PDB entry 8YVZ | electron microscopy, 3.45 A resolution | chains G and I of the 20 polymer chains in the assembly

== Chain G ==
Name: Spike glycoprotein E1
From: Semliki Forest virus 4
Reference sequence: A0A0E3T652 (A0A0E3T652_SFV); residues 1-438 here correspond to UniProt positions 816-1253 (UniProt number = residue number + 815)
Sequence (438 residues; numbered 1 to 438; the number before each row is that of its first residue):
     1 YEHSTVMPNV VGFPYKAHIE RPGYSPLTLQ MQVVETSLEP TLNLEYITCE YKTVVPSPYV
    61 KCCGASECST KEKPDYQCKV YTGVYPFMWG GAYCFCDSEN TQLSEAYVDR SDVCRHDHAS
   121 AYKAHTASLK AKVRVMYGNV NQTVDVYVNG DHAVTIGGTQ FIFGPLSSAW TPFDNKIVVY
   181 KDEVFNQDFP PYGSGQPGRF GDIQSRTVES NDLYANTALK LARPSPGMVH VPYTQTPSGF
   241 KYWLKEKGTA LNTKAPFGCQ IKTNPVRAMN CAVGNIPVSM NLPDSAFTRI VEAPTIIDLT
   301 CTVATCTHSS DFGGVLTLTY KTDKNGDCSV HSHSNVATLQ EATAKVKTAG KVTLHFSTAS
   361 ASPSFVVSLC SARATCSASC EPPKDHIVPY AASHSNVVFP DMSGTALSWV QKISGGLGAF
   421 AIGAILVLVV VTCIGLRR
Disulfides: Cys-49/Cys-114, Cys-62/Cys-94, Cys-63/Cys-96, Cys-259/Cys-271, Cys-301/Cys-376, Cys-306/Cys-380, Cys-328/Cys-370
Covalent attachments: N-acetylglucosamine (NAG) linked to Asn-141

== Chain I ==
Name: Spike glycoprotein E2
From: Semliki Forest virus 4
Reference sequence: A0A0E3T652 (A0A0E3T652_SFV); residues 5-422 here correspond to UniProt positions 338-755 (UniProt number = residue number + 333)
Sequence (418 residues; numbered 5 to 422; the number before each row is that of its first residue):
     5 HFNVYKATRP YIAYCADCGA GHSCHSPVAI EAVRSEATDG MLKIQFSAQI GIDKSDNHDY
    65 TKIRYADGHA IENAVRSSLK VATSGDCFVH GTMGHFILAK CPPGEFLQVS IQDTRNAVRA
   125 CRIQYHHDPQ PVGREKFTIR PHYGKEIPCT TYQQTTAKTV EEIDMHMPPD TPDRTLLSQQ
   185 SGNVKITVGG KKVKYNCTCG TGNVGTTNSD MTINTCLIEQ CHVSVTDHKK WQFNSPFVPR
   245 ADEPARKGKV HIPFPLDNIT CRVPMAREPT VIHGKREVTL HLHPDHPTLF SYRTLGEDPQ
   305 YHEEWVTAAV ERTIPVPVDG MEYHWGNNDP VRLWSQLTTE GKPHGWPHQI VQYYYGLYPA
   365 ATVSAVVGMS LLALISIFAS CYMLVAARSK CLTPYALTPG AAVPWTLGIL CCAPRAHA
Disulfides: Cys-19/Cys-125, Cys-91/Cys-105, Cys-201/Cys-225, Cys-203/Cys-220
Covalent attachments: N-acetylglucosamine (NAG) linked to Asn-200; glycan linked to Asn-262

== How chain G and chain I interact ==
Pairs across the interface (15):
  Gly-198(G) / His-287(I)
  Arg-199(G) / His-285(I)  hydrogen bond
  Ala-222(G) / Tyr-147(I)
  Arg-223(G) / Tyr-147(I)
  Ser-225(G) / Tyr-147(I)
  His-230(G) / His-146(I)
  His-230(G) / Tyr-147(I)
  Pro-232(G) / Tyr-147(I)  hydrophobic
  Thr-234(G) / Arg-271(I)
  Gln-235(G) / Arg-271(I)  hydrogen bond (backbone-side chain)
  Thr-236(G) / His-287(I)
  Pro-237(G) / Arg-271(I)
  Pro-237(G) / His-287(I)
  Tyr-242(G) / His-287(I)
  Tyr-242(G) / Pro-288(I)
Also at the interface, not in a pair above, chain G (13 interface residues in all): Met-228
Also at the interface, not in a pair above, chain I (10 interface residues in all): Arg-266, Ala-313, Val-314, Glu-315

== In short ==
The interface between chain G and chain I involves 13 residues on one side and 10 on the other, with 2
hydrogen bonds. Among the polar pairs are Arg-199(G)/His-285(I) and Gln-235(G)/Arg-271(I). Covalently linked
N-acetylglucosamine: at Asn-141(G). N-acetylglucosamine is covalently linked to Asn-200(I).
Here chain G is Spike glycoprotein E1 and chain I is Spike glycoprotein E2, both from Semliki Forest virus 4.
Entry 8YVZ (Semliki Forest virus viron) was determined by electron microscopy together with 8YVY, 8YW1 and
8YW2 from the same study.
